PDB entry 8DBU | electron microscopy, 3.40 A resolution | chains B and E of the 22 polymer chains in the assembly

# Chain B
Name: ATP synthase subunit alpha
From: Escherichia coli
Notes: EC 7.1.2.2
Reference sequence: A0A7U9G3U3 (A0A7U9G3U3_ECOLX); residues 1-513 here = UniProt positions 1-513
Amino-acid sequence (513 residues; each row starts with the number of its first residue):
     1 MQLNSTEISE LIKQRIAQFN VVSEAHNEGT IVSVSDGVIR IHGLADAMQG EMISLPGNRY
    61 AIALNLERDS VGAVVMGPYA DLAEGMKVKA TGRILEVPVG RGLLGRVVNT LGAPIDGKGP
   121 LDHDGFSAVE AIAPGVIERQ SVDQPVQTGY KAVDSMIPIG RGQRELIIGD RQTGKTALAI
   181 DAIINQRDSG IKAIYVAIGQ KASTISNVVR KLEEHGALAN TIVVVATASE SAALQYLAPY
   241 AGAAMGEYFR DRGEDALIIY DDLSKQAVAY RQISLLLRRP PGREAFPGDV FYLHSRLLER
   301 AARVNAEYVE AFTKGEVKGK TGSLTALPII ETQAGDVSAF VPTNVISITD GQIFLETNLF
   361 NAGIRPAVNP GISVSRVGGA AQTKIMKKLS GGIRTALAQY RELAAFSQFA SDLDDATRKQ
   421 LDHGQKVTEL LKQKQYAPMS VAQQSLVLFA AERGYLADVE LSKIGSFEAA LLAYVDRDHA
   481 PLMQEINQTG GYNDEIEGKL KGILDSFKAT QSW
Differences from the reference sequence: conflict A47 (Cys in A0A7U9G3U3), A90 (Cys in A0A7U9G3U3), A193 (Cys in A0A7U9G3U3), A243 (Cys in A0A7U9G3U3)
Metal / ion sites: Mg2+: T176 (together with ATP)
Small-molecule neighbours:
  - ADP (adenosine-5'-diphosphate): V374, S375, R376
  - ATP (adenosine-5'-triphosphate): Y150, D170, R171, Q172, T173, G174, K175, T176, A177, E331, F360, R365, P366, Q433, K434, Q435

# Chain E
Name: ATP synthase subunit beta
From: Escherichia coli
Notes: EC 7.1.2.2
Reference sequence: A0A192CEZ8 (A0A192CEZ8_ECOLX); residues 0-459 here correspond to UniProt positions 1-460 (UniProt number = residue number + 1)
Amino-acid sequence (460 residues; numbered 0 to 459; the number before each row is that of its first residue; numbering starts at 0):
     0 MATGKIVQVI GAVVDVEFPQ DAVPRVYDAL EVQNGNERLV LEVQQQLGGG IVRTIAMGSS
    60 DGLRRGLDVK DLEHPIEVPV GKATLGRIMN VLGEPVDMKG EIGEEERWAI HRAAPSYEEL
   120 SNSQELLETG IKVIDLMAPF AKGGKVGLFG GAGVGKTVNM MELIRNIAIE HSGYSVFAGV
   180 GERTREGNDF YHEMTDSNVI DKVSLVYGQM NEPPGNRLRV ALTGLTMAEK FRDEGRDVLL
   240 FVDNIYRYTL AGTEVSALLG RMPSAVGYQP TLAEEMGVLQ ERITSTKTGS ITSVQAVYVP
   300 ADDLTDPSPA TTFAHLDATV VLSRQIASLG IYPAVDPLDS TSRQLDPLVV GQEHYDTARG
   360 VQSILQRYQE LKDIIAILGM DELSEEDKLV VARARKIQRF LSQPFFVAEV FTGSPGKYVS
   420 LKDTIRGFKG IMEGEYDHLP EQAFYMVGSI EEAVEKAKKL
Differences from the reference sequence: conflict A137 (Cys138 in A0A192CEZ8)
Metal / ion sites: Mg2+: T156 (together with ADP)
Small-molecule neighbours: ADP (adenosine-5'-diphosphate): G150, A151, G152, V153, G154, K155, T156, V157, E185, Y331, F404, A407, F410, T411

# Chain B / chain E interface
Residue-residue contacts (83; chain B residue first):
  G43(B) - R64(E)  hydrogen bond (backbone-side chain)
  L44(B) - R64(E)  hydrogen bond (backbone-side chain)
  A45(B) - R64(E)
  D46(B) - R63(E)  salt bridge
  A47(B) - R63(E)
  M48(B) - G61(E)
  M48(B) - L62(E)
  M48(B) - R63(E)
  Q49(B) - V8(E)
  Q49(B) - G10(E)
  Q49(B) - S59(E)
  Q49(B) - D60(E)
  Q49(B) - G61(E)  hydrogen bond (backbone-backbone)
  Q49(B) - L62(E)  hydrogen bond (backbone-backbone)
  L66(B) - Q7(E)
  L66(B) - V8(E)  hydrogen bond (backbone-backbone)
  L66(B) - L62(E)
  L66(B) - R64(E)
  E67(B) - R64(E)  hydrogen bond (backbone-side chain)
  R68(B) - V6(E)
  R68(B) - Q7(E)
  R68(B) - E16(E)  salt bridge
  D69(B) - R64(E)
  S70(B) - R64(E)
  V71(B) - R64(E)
  E130(B) - D60(E)
  P134(B) - T183(E)
  G135(B) - T183(E)
  V136(B) - T183(E)
  V136(B) - N187(E)
  V136(B) - Y206(E)  hydrophobic
  V136(B) - Q208(E)
  I137(B) - V95(E)
  I137(B) - D96(E)
  I137(B) - M97(E)  hydrophobic
  I137(B) - Y190(E)  hydrophobic
  R139(B) - T183(E)
  R139(B) - N187(E)
  S141(B) - N187(E)
  S141(B) - D188(E)  hydrogen bond
  R164(B) - R182(E)
  R283(B) - V265(E)
  G288(B) - E253(E)
  D289(B) - E253(E)
  F291(B) - R246(E)
  Y292(B) - N210(E)
  Y292(B) - E211(E)
  Y292(B) - P212(E)
  Y292(B) - R216(E)
  Y292(B) - E253(E)
  S295(B) - M209(E)
  E299(B) - T183(E)  hydrogen bond
  E299(B) - N210(E)
  S338(B) - A300(E)
  T343(B) - Y297(E)
  I346(B) - A151(E)  hydrophobic
  S347(B) - R182(E)  hydrogen bond (backbone-side chain)
  S347(B) - M209(E)
  S347(B) - R246(E)
  S347(B) - Y297(E)  hydrogen bond
  I348(B) - R182(E)  hydrogen bond (backbone-side chain)
  T349(B) - R182(E)  hydrogen bond (backbone-side chain)
  D350(B) - R182(E)  salt bridge
  D350(B) - R184(E)  salt bridge
  R376(B) - G152(E)
  R376(B) - R182(E)
  R376(B) - F410(E)
  V377(B) - F410(E)
  G378(B) - F410(E)
  G379(B) - V409(E)
  A380(B) - V409(E)
  R394(B) - Y331(E)
  A398(B) - S327(E)
  Q399(B) - L328(E)  hydrogen bond (side chain-backbone)
  Q399(B) - Y444(E)  hydrogen bond
  E402(B) - L328(E)
  E402(B) - R394(E)  salt bridge
  F406(B) - I374(E)  hydrophobic
  F406(B) - R394(E)
  Q408(B) - A375(E)  hydrogen bond (side chain-backbone)
  F409(B) - A375(E)
  F409(B) - I376(E)
  Q420(B) - Q441(E)  hydrogen bond
Also at the interface, not in a pair above, chain B (59 interface residues in all): L64, N65, A133, Q140, V142, R279, P280, R296, G371, I372, T395
Also at the interface, not in a pair above, chain E (56 interface residues in all): I9, I50, E185, G186, L249, A256, L257, G266, G329, K371, M379

# In short
The interface between chain B and chain E involves 59 residues on one side and 56 on the other; the contacts
include 16 hydrogen bonds and 5 salt bridges. Polar pairs include D46(B)-R63(E), R68(B)-E16(E) and
D350(B)-R182(E). ADP is bound between chain B and chain E.
Chain B is ATP synthase subunit alpha and chain E is ATP synthase subunit beta, both from Escherichia coli;
the structure, E. coli ATP synthase imaged in 10mM MgATP State2 "down" Fo classified, was determined by
electron microscopy (same publication as 8DBP, 8DBQ, 8DBR, 8DBS, 8DBT, 8DBV and 8DBW).
